PDB entry 4Y28 | X-ray diffraction, 2.80 A resolution | chains J and F of the 16 polymer chains in the assembly

Chain J:
Name: Photosystem I reaction center subunit IX
Source organism: Pisum sativum
UniProtKB: D5MAL3 (D5MAL3_PEA); residue numbers follow UniProt; this construct covers 1-42
Amino-acid sequence (42 residues; numbered 1 to 42; the number before each row is that of its first residue):
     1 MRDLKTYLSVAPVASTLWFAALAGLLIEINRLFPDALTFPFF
Disordered / not traced: 1
Bound ions: chlorophyll a Mg near E28 (its only coordinating residue here)
Small-molecule neighbours:
  - beta-carotene (BCR), molecule 1: P12, V13, T16, A20, A23, G24, I27, R31
  - beta-carotene (BCR), molecule 2: A23, L26, I27, N30
  - chlorophyll a (CLA), molecule 1: A11, A14, S15, L17, W18, A21
  - chlorophyll a (CLA), molecule 2: P12, S15, T16, F19, A20, A23
  - chlorophyll a (CLA), molecule 3: W18, F19, L22, L25, L26
  - chlorophyll a (CLA), molecule 4: F19, L22, A23
  - chlorophyll a (CLA), molecule 5: G24, L25, E28, R31, L32
  - chlorophyll a (CLA), molecule 6: L25, L26, I29, N30, D35, A36, L37

Chain F:
Name: Photosystem I reaction center subunit III
Source organism: Pisum sativum
Amino-acid sequence (154 residues; row label = number of the first residue in the row):
    78 DISGLTPCKESKQFAKREKQSIKKLESSLKIYAADSAPALAINATIEKTK
   128 RRFDNYAKQGLLCGADGLPHLIVSGDQRHWGEFITPGILFLYIAGWIGWV
   178 GRSYLIAIRDEKKPTQKEIIIDVPLASRLVFRGFSWPIAAYRELLNGELV
   228 AKDV
Disordered / not traced: 78-79, 230-231
Disulfides: C85-C140
Bound ions: chlorophyll a Mg near S151 (its only coordinating residue here)
Small-molecule neighbours:
  - beta-carotene (BCR), molecule 1: V150, S151, G152, F160, I161, G172, G175, W176, R179, W213
  - beta-carotene (BCR), molecule 2: P163, L166, F167, I170, I174
  - chlorophyll a (CLA), molecule 1: Y133, L166, I170
  - chlorophyll a (CLA), molecule 2: V150, F160, I161, G164, I165, L168
  - chlorophyll a (CLA), molecule 3: S151, G152, D153, Q154, W157, I161, I165
  - chlorophyll a (CLA), molecule 4: F160, G164, F167, L168, A171, G172, I174, G175, W213
  - chlorophyll a (CLA), molecule 5: Y169, F211, P214, I215, A217, Y218
  - chlorophyll a (CLA), molecule 6: I170, W173, I174, V177, V207, F208
  - chlorophyll a (CLA), molecule 7: G175, V177, G178, R179, Y181, L182, I198, A203
  - chlorophyll a (CLA), molecule 8: G178, Y181, L182, K194, E195, I196, I198, V200, A203

Interface between chain J and chain F:
Contacting residue pairs (19; chain J residue first):
  Y7(J) with I197(F), hydrophobic
  V10(J) with I197(F); I198(F), hydrogen bond (backbone-backbone); V200(F), hydrophobic
  A11(J) with I196(F)
  L32(J) with R128(F)
  P34(J) with K125(F); R128(F)
  D35(J) with K125(F); R129(F), salt bridge; Y133(F), hydrogen bond (backbone-side chain)
  L37(J) with Y133(F); P146(F), hydrophobic
  T38(J) with Q136(F), hydrogen bond; G158(F)
  F39(J) with G158(F), hydrogen bond (backbone-backbone); T162(F); P163(F), hydrophobic
  P40(J) with Q136(F)
Interface residues without a listed pair, chain F (15 interface residues in all): L138, E159

In short:
10 residues of chain J and 15 residues of chain F are in contact; the contacts include 4 hydrogen bonds and 1
salt bridge. Polar pairs include D35(J)-R129(F), D35(J)-Y133(F) and T38(J)-Q136(F). 3 chlorophyll a molecules
are bound between chain J and chain F.
Chain J is Photosystem I reaction center subunit IX and chain F is Photosystem I reaction center subunit III,
both from Pisum sativum; the structure, The structure of plant photosystem I super-complex at 2.8 angstrom
resolution, was determined by X-ray diffraction.
